PDB entry 1KRV | X-ray diffraction, 2.80 A resolution | chains A and B of the 3 polymer chains in the assembly

# Chain A (and B)
Molecule: Galactoside O-acetyltransferase
From: Escherichia coli
Notes: EC 2.3.1.18; chain B of this document is another copy of the same molecule, construct and numbering; everything in this record applies to it too
Reference sequence: P07464 (THGA_ECOLI); residues 1-203 here = UniProt positions 1-203
Chain sequence (203 residues; each row starts with the number of its first residue):
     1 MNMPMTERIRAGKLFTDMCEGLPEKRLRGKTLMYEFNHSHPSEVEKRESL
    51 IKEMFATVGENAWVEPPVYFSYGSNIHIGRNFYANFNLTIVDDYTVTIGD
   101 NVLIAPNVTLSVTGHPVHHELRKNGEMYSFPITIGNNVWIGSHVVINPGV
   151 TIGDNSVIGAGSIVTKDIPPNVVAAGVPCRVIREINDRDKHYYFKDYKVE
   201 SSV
Not modelled in the structure: 1, 203
Small-molecule neighbours:
  - 4-nitrophenyl beta-D-galactopyranoside (147), molecule 1: D17, R26, S71, Y72, V91, D93, T113, H115, N124, G125, M127
  - 4-nitrophenyl beta-D-galactopyranoside (147), molecule 2: N81, Y83, N85, L103
  - coenzyme A (COA), molecule 1: A105, P106, W139, G141, S142, V157, G159, A160, V173, A175, G176, I182, R183
  - coenzyme A (COA), molecule 2: S111, T113, H115, V117, N147, I163, T165, K166, V177, P178, R180
Reported in the primary citation:
  - binding site for 4-nitrophenyl beta-D-galactopyranoside: M127
  - catalytic residues: N85 (proposed by the authors, not directly observed)

# Chain A / chain B interface
Pairs across the interface (50):
  H38(A) with Y34(B); H38(B)
  S39(A) with Y34(B)
  H40(A) with T31(B); Y34(B)
  P41(A) with K30(B); T31(B); Y34(B)
  E65(A) with K30(B), salt bridge
  P67(A) with Y69(B)
  F86(A) with M33(B), hydrophobic; Y69(B), hydrophobic; F70(B); T89(B)
  N87(A) with Y69(B)
  L103(A) with H115(B)
  N107(A) with T109(B), hydrogen bond
  N137(A) with H119(B); R122(B), hydrogen bond (backbone-side chain)
  W139(A) with H115(B)
  S142(A) with T109(B)
  H143(A) with N107(B); T109(B), hydrogen bond; H143(B); V145(B)
  N155(A) with H119(B), hydrogen bond; R122(B)
  V157(A) with V117(B); R122(B)
  A160(A) with I163(B)
  G161(A) with I163(B)
  V177(A) with V177(B), hydrophobic
  I185(A) with V117(B), hydrophobic; H118(B)
  N186(A) with H118(B)
  D189(A) with H118(B); L121(B)
  K190(A) with H118(B); L121(B)
  Y193(A) with G12(B), hydrogen bond (side chain-backbone); K13(B); L14(B), hydrophobic; P116(B), hydrophobic; Y128(B), hydrophobic
  F194(A) with Y128(B), hydrophobic; F130(B), hydrophobic
  K195(A) with T165(B)
  Y197(A) with G12(B); F130(B)
  V199(A) with L121(B), hydrophobic
Also at the interface, not in a pair above, chain A (34 interface residues in all): N37, N101, P106, V138, V173, R183
Also at the interface, not in a pair above, chain B (38 interface residues in all): A11, L27, E35, V91, G114, E120, K123, G125, V144, N147, P148

# Overview
The interface between chain A and chain B involves 34 residues on one side and 38 on the other, with 5
hydrogen bonds and 1 salt bridge. Polar pairs include E65(A)-K30(B), N107(A)-T109(B) and N137(A)-R122(B). The
paper reports the catalytic residue N85(A); a binding site for 4-nitrophenyl beta-D-galactopyranoside at
M127(A).
Both chains are Galactoside O-acetyltransferase (Escherichia coli). Entry 1KRV (Galactoside Acetyltransferase
in Complex with CoA and PNP-beta-Gal) was determined by X-ray diffraction together with 1KQA, 1KRR and 1KRU
from the same study.
